5NIZ - chain A; structure by X-ray diffraction, 1.95 A resolution.

== Chain A ==
Molecule: HTH-type transcriptional regulator EthR
From: Mycobacterium tuberculosis
UniProtKB: P9WMC1 (ETHR_MYCTU); residue numbers follow UniProt; this construct covers 1-216
Amino-acid sequence (216 residues; numbered 1 to 216; the number before each row is that of its first residue):
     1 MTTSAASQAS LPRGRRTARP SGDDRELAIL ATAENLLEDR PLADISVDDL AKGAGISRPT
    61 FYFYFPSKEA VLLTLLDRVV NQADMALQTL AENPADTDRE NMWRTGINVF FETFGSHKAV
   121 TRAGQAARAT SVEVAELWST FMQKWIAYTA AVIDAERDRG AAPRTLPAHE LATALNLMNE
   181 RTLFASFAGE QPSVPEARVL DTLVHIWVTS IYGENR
Disordered / not traced: 1-22, 215-216
Small-molecule neighbours: 8YT (1-[3-[5-[(1R,2R)-2-methylcyclopropyl]furan-2-yl]propanoyl]piperidine-4-carboxamide): L87, W103, G106, I107, F110, F114, Q125, W138, M142, W145, Y148, T149, V152, N176, N179, E180, L183, F184, W207
Curated features (UniProtKB/Swiss-Prot):
  - DNA-binding region: S46 to F65 (H-T-H motif)
  - site (Inhibitor-binding): N176, N179
From the paper describing this entry:
  - binding site for 8YT: F110, F114, L183
  - conformationally variable residues (side-chain flip): F184

== In short ==
Bound to chain A: compound 8YT. The paper reports a binding site for 8YT at F110, F114 and L183;
conformational variability at F184.
Chain A is HTH-type transcriptional regulator EthR (Mycobacterium tuberculosis); the structure, EthR complex,
was determined by X-ray diffraction (same publication as 5NIM, 5NIO and 5NJ0).
